Entry 4EUE (X-ray diffraction, 2.00 A resolution); this record covers chain A.

[Chain A]
Name: Putative reductase CA_C0462
From: Clostridium acetobutylicum
Notes: EC 1.3.1.-
UniProtKB: Q97LU2 (Y462_CLOAB); residue numbers follow UniProt; this construct covers 1-398
Amino-acid sequence (418 residues; numbered -19 to 398; the number before each row is that of its first residue; numbers below 1 keep their minus sign (Mse-19 is residue -19)):
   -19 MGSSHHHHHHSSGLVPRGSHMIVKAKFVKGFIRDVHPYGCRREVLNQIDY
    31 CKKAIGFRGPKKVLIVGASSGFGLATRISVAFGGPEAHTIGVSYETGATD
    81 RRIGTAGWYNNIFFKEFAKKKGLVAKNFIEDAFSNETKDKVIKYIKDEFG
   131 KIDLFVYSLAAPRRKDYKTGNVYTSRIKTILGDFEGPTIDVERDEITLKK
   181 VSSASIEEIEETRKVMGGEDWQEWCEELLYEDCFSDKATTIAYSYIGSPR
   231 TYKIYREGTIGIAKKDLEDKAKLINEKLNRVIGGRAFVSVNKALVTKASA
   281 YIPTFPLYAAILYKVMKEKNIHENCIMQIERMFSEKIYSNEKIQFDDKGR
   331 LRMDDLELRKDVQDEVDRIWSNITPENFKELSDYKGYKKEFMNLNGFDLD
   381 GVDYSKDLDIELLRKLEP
Disordered / not traced: -19 to 0
Sequence notes: expression tag (-19 to 0)
Modified / non-standard residues: Mse-19 (selenomethionine); Mse1, Mse196, Mse296, Mse307, Mse312, Mse333, Mse372 (selenomethionine; parent Met)
Bound ions: Na+: Gly47, Ser50, Ser138 (together with NADH)
Ligand contacts: NADH (NAI; 1,4-dihydronicotinamide adenine dinucleotide): Gly47, Ala48, Ser49, Ser50, Gly51, Phe52, Gly53, Val72, Ser73, Tyr74, Glu75, Glu110, Asp111, Ala112, Phe113, Ser138, Leu139, Ala140, Ala141, Mse196, Tyr223, Ser224, Tyr225, Tyr235, Lys244, Asn271, Lys272, Ala273, Leu274, Thr276, Lys277, Ala278, Ser279, Phe285
UniProt features mapped onto this chain:
  - active site: Tyr235 (Proton donor)
  - binding site (NAD(+)): Gly47 to Phe52, Tyr74, Glu75, Asp111, Ala112, Leu139, Ala140, Lys244, Leu274 to Thr276
  - binding site (substrate): Tyr225
  - site: Glu75 (Plays an important role in discriminating NADH against NADPH)

[Overview]
Bound to chain A: NADH. Gly47, Ser50 and Ser138 coordinate Na+. Curated annotation (UniProt) lists active-site
residue Tyr235, 16 NAD+-binding residues and substrate-binding residue Tyr225.
Chain A is Putative reductase CA_C0462 (Clostridium acetobutylicum); the structure, Crystal structure of
Clostridium acetobutulicum trans-2-enoyl-CoA reductase in complex with NADH, was determined by X-ray
diffraction together with 4EUF, 4EUH and 4FBG from the same study.
